PDB entry 4TQE | X-ray diffraction, 1.60 A resolution | chains H and A of the 3 polymer chains in the assembly

Chain H:
Protein: Fab heavy chain
From: Mus musculus
Notes: antibody fragment or engineered binder
Chain sequence (222 residues; numbered 1 to 222; the number before each row is that of its first residue):
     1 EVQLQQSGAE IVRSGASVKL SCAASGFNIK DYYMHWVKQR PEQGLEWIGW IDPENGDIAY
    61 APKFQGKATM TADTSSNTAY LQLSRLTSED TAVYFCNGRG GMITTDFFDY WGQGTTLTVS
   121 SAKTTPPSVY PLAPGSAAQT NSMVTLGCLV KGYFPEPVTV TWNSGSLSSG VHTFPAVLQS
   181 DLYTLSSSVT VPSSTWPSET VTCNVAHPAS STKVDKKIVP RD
Disordered / not traced: 221-222
Disulfides: Cys22-Cys96, Cys148-Cys203
Metal / ion sites: Na+ site 1: Ser14, Ser121 (together with sulfate ion); Na+ site 2: Val119 (together with sulfate ion) (shared with 1 residue of chain L)

Chain A:
Protein: Microtubule-associated protein tau
Reference sequence: P10636 (TAU_HUMAN); residues 215-230 here correspond to UniProt positions 532-547 (UniProt number = residue number + 317)
Chain sequence (16 residues; each row starts with the number of its first residue):
   215 LPTPPTREPK KVAVVR
Swiss-Prot annotation at these positions:
  - site: Lys224 (Not glycated)
  - modified residue: Thr217 (Phosphothreonine), Lys225 (N6-acetyllysine)
  - glycosylation: Lys225 (N-linked (Glc) (glycation) lysine)

How chain H and chain A interact:
Pairs across the interface (31; chain H residue first):
  Lys30(H) - Lys224(A)  hydrogen bond (backbone-side chain)
  Asp31(H) - Lys224(A)
  Asp31(H) - Val226(A)
  Tyr32(H) - Lys224(A)
  Tyr33(H) - Thr220(A)
  Tyr33(H) - Glu222(A)
  Tyr33(H) - Pro223(A)
  Tyr33(H) - Lys224(A)
  His35(H) - Thr220(A)
  His35(H) - Arg221(A)  hydrogen bond
  Trp50(H) - Pro218(A)
  Trp50(H) - Pro219(A)  hydrophobic
  Trp50(H) - Thr220(A)
  Asp52(H) - Lys224(A)  salt bridge
  Glu54(H) - Lys224(A)  salt bridge
  Asp57(H) - Thr217(A)
  Ala59(H) - Pro219(A)  hydrophobic
  Arg99(H) - Arg221(A)  hydrogen bond (side chain-backbone)
  Arg99(H) - Pro223(A)
  Arg99(H) - Lys224(A)  hydrogen bond (backbone-backbone)
  Gly100(H) - Pro223(A)
  Gly100(H) - Lys224(A)
  Gly101(H) - Lys224(A)  hydrogen bond (backbone-backbone)
  Gly101(H) - Val226(A)
  Met102(H) - Pro223(A)
  Met102(H) - Lys224(A)  hydrogen bond (backbone-backbone)
  Met102(H) - Lys225(A)
  Met102(H) - Val226(A)  hydrogen bond (backbone-backbone)
  Ile103(H) - Val226(A)
  Ile103(H) - Ala227(A)
  Phe107(H) - Pro223(A)  hydrophobic
Other interface residues (no listed pair), chain H (17 interface residues in all): Asn97
Other interface residues (no listed pair), chain A (13 interface residues in all): Val228, Val229

Summary:
17 residues of chain H face 13 of chain A across their interface, with 7 hydrogen bonds and 2 salt bridges.
Polar pairs include Asp52(H)-Lys224(A), Glu54(H)-Lys224(A) and Lys30(H)-Lys224(A). Ser14(H) and Ser121(H)
coordinate Na+ site 1.
Here chain H is Fab heavy chain (Mus musculus) and chain A is Microtubule-associated protein tau. Entry 4TQE
(Structure of tau peptide in complex with Tau5 antibody Fab fragment) was determined by X-ray diffraction.
